6O9Z - chains D and F of the 12 polymer chains in the assembly; structure by electron microscopy, 3.03 A resolution.

== Chain D ==
Name: Translation initiation factor eIF-2B subunit beta
Source organism: Homo sapiens
UniProt: P49770 (EI2BB_HUMAN); residues 2-351 here = UniProt positions 2-351
Sequence (368 residues; each row starts with the number of its first residue; numbers below 1 keep their minus sign (Met-16 is residue -16)):
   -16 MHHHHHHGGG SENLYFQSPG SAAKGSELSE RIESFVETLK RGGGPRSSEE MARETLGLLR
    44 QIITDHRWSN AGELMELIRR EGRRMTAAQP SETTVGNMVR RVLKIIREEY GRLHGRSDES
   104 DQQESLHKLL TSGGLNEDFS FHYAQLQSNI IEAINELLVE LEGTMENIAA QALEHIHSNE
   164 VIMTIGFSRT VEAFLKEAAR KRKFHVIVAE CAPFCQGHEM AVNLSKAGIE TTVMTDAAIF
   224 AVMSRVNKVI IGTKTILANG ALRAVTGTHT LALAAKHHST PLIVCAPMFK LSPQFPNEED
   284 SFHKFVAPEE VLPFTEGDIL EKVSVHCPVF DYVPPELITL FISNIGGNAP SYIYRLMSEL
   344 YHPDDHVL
Not modelled in the structure: -16 to 7, 99-124
Differences from the reference sequence: initiating methionine (-16); expression tag (-15 to 1)
Swiss-Prot annotation at these positions:
  - natural variant: Val85 (V85E: In VWM2), Ala127 (A127V: Found in a patient with Rett syndrome-like phenotype; uncertain significance), Ser171 (S171F: In VWM2), Pro196 (P196S: In VWM2), Gly200 (G200V: In VWM2), Glu213 (E213G: In VWM2), Cys268 (C268Y: In VWM2), Lys273 (K273R: In VWM2), Val316 (V316D: In VWM2), Gly329 (G329V: In VWM2)
From the paper describing this entry:
  - mutagenesis - N132D: increased catalytic activity with Eukaryotic translation initiation factor 2 subunit 1

== Chain F ==
Name: Translation initiation factor eIF-2B subunit delta
Source organism: Homo sapiens
UniProt: Q9UI10 (EI2BD_HUMAN); numbering as in UniProt (aligned over 1-523)
Sequence (523 residues; numbered 1 to 523; the number before each row is that of its first residue):
     1 MAAVAVAVRE DSGSGMKAEL PPGPGAVGRE MTKEEKLQLR KEKKQQKKKR KEEKGAEPET
    61 GSAVSAAQCQ VGPTRELPES GIQLGTPREK VPAGRSKAEL RAERRAKQEA ERALKQARKG
   121 EQGGPPPKAS PSTAGETPSG VKRLPEYPQV DDLLLRRLVK KPERQQVPTR KDYGSKVSLF
   181 SHLPQYSRQN SLTQFMSIPS SVIHPAMVRL GLQYSQGLVS GSNARCIALL RALQQVIQDY
   241 TTPPNEELSR DLVNKLKPYM SFLTQCRPLS ASMHNAIKFL NKEITSVGSS KREEEAKSEL
   301 RAAIDRYVQE KIVLAAQAIS RFAYQKISNG DVILVYGCSS LVSRILQEAW TEGRRFRVVV
   361 VDSRPWLEGR HTLRSLVHAG VPASYLLIPA ASYVLPEVSK VLLGAHALLA NGSVMSRVGT
   421 AQLALVARAH NVPVLVCCET YKFCERVQTD AFVSNELDDP DDLQCKRGEH VALANWQNHA
   481 SLRLLNLVYD VTPPELVDLV ITELGMIPCS SVPVVLRVKS SDQ
Not modelled in the structure: 1-165, 519-523
Swiss-Prot annotation at these positions:
  - region: Arg170 to Leu179 (May bind the chemical integrated stress response (ISR) inhibitor ISRIB)
  - modified residue: Ala2 (N-acetylalanine), Ser12 (Phosphoserine), Thr86 (Phosphothreonine), Ser130 (Phosphoserine)
  - natural variant: Arg209 (R209Q: In VWM4), Ala228 (A228V: In VWM4), Leu269 (L269R: In VWM4), Arg357 (R357Q: In VWM4), Arg374 (R374C: In VWM4), Cys465 (C465R: In VWM4), Tyr489 (Y489H: In VWM4)
From the paper describing this entry:
  - mutagenesis - R250A (kobs=0.013min-1), R250E (kobs=0.023min-1): unchanged catalytic activity on dissociated tetramers
  - mutagenesis - R250A (kobs=0.012min-1), R250E (kobs=0.017min-1): decreased catalytic activity on ISRIB-stabilized eIF2B octamer

== Chain D / chain F interface ==
Contacting residue pairs (15; chain D residue first):
  Glu157(D) with Arg446(F); Val453(F)
  His160(D) with Leu179(F); Val453(F)
  Lys231(D) with Thr449(F), hydrogen bond
  Pro264(D) with Thr449(F)
  Thr322(D) with Thr449(F)
  Leu323(D) with Val447(F), hydrophobic; Thr449(F)
  Gly330(D) with Ala410(F)
  Asn331(D) with Arg517(F)
  Ala332(D) with Asn411(F)
  Ser334(D) with Ser510(F)
  Tyr335(D) with Val514(F), hydrophobic; Arg517(F)
Interface residues without a listed pair, chain D (12 interface residues in all): His158
Interface residues without a listed pair, chain F (12 interface residues in all): Asp450, Pro513

== Summary ==
Chain D and chain F each contribute 12 residues to their interface; the contacts include 1 hydrogen bond. Its
one hydrogen-bonded contact is Lys231(D)-Thr449(F). The paper reports that R250A and R250E of chain F reduce
catalytic activity on ISRIB-stabilized eIF2B octamer; N132D of chain D increases catalytic activity with
Eukaryotic translation initiation factor 2 subunit 1.
Here chain D is Translation initiation factor eIF-2B subunit beta and chain F is Translation initiation factor
eIF-2B subunit delta, both from Homo sapiens. Entry 6O9Z (Electron cryo-microscopy of the eukaryotic
translation initiation factor 2B bound to eukaryotic translation initiation factor 2 ...) was determined by
electron microscopy (same publication as 6O81 and 6O85).
